3D6F - chains A and B of the 3 polymer chains in the assembly; structure by X-ray diffraction, 1.90 A resolution.

[Chain A]
Molecule: Caspase-1
Organism: Homo sapiens
Notes: EC 3.4.22.36; fragment: Caspase-1 subunit p20
UniProt: P29466 (CASP1_HUMAN); residues 120-297 here = UniProt positions 120-297
Chain sequence (179 residues; numbered 119 to 297; the number before each row is that of its first residue):
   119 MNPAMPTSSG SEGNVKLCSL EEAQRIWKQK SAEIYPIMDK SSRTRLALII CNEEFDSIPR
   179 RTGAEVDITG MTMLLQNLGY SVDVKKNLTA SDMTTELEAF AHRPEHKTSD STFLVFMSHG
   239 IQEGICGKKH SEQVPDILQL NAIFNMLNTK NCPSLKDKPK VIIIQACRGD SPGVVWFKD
Not modelled in the structure: 119-124
Construct notes: expression tag (119); engineered mutation Gln240 (Arg in P29466)
UniProt features mapped onto this chain:
  - active site: His237, Cys285
  - cross-link: Lys134 (Glycyl lysine isopeptide (Lys-Gly) (interchain with G-Cter in ubiquitin))
  - mutagenesis: Cys285 (C285A/S: Loss of protease activity. Loss of SPHK2 cleavage and release in apoptotic cells), Trp294 (W294A: Mediates autoprocessing but is unable to interact with Gasdermin-D (GSDMD) and mediate its cleavage), Asp297 (D297N: In IDL(uncl); abolished cleavage in the interdomain region; when associated with 315-N-N-316)

[Chain B]
Molecule: Caspase-1
Organism: Homo sapiens
Notes: EC 3.4.22.36; fragment: Caspase-1 subunit p10
UniProt: P29466 (CASP1_HUMAN); residues 317-404 here = UniProt positions 317-404
Chain sequence (89 residues; row label = number of the first residue in the row):
   316 MAIKKAHIEK DFIAFCSSTP DNVSWRHPTM GSVFIGRLIE HMQEYACSCD VEEIFRKVRF
   376 SFEQPDGRAQ MPTTERVTLT RCFYLFPGH
Not modelled in the structure: 316
Construct notes: expression tag (316)
UniProt features mapped onto this chain:
  - mutagenesis: Ile318 to Lys320 (Abolished ability to cleave IL18), Ile318 (I318N: Mediates autoprocessing but is unable to interact with Gasdermin-D (GSDMD) and mediate its cleavage), Lys320 (K320A: Abolishes cleavage of Gasdermin-D (GSDMD))

[Chain A / chain B interface]
Pairs across the interface - 132 pairs, chain A then chain B:
  Glu130(A) with Gly403(B)
  Asn132(A) with Gln358(B)
  Val133(A) with Gln358(B); Pro402(B), hydrophobic
  Lys134(A) with Gln358(B), hydrogen bond (backbone-backbone); Glu359(B), salt bridge; Cys362(B); Pro402(B)
  Leu135(A) with Cys362(B); Pro402(B)
  Cys136(A) with Cys362(B), hydrogen bond (side chain-backbone); Pro402(B), hydrogen bond (backbone-backbone); His404(B), hydrogen bond (backbone-side chain)
  Ser137(A) with His404(B)
  Leu138(A) with His404(B)
  Ile144(A) with Cys362(B); Tyr399(B), hydrophobic; Phe401(B), hydrophobic
  Trp145(A) with Phe401(B)
  Lys148(A) with Cys397(B); Tyr399(B)
  Ala150(A) with Arg396(B), hydrogen bond (backbone-side chain)
  Glu151(A) with Arg396(B); Cys397(B), hydrogen bond (backbone-backbone)
  Ile152(A) with Arg396(B), hydrogen bond (backbone-side chain); Cys397(B); Tyr399(B), hydrophobic
  Tyr153(A) with Asp326(B), hydrogen bond; Leu394(B); Thr395(B), hydrogen bond (side chain-backbone); Arg396(B); Cys397(B), hydrogen bond (backbone-backbone); Phe398(B), hydrophobic
  Ile155(A) with Phe401(B), hydrophobic; His404(B)
  Lys158(A) with Gly403(B), hydrogen bond (side chain-backbone); His404(B)
  Arg161(A) with His404(B), hydrogen bond (side chain-backbone)
  Arg179(A) with Arg341(B); Ser347(B)
  Thr180(A) with Arg341(B), hydrogen bond (backbone-side chain); His342(B); Pro343(B)
  Gly181(A) with Pro343(B), hydrogen bond (backbone-backbone); Gly346(B)
  Val184(A) with Thr344(B); Met345(B)
  Asp185(A) with Gly346(B); Ser347(B), hydrogen bond; Ile350(B)
  Gly188(A) with Ile354(B)
  Met189(A) with Ile350(B), hydrophobic; Ile354(B), hydrophobic
  Leu192(A) with Ile354(B), hydrophobic; Met357(B), hydrophobic
  Leu196(A) with Met357(B), hydrophobic; Leu400(B), hydrophobic
  Tyr198(A) with Phe398(B); Leu400(B)
  Ser229(A) with Phe398(B)
  Phe231(A) with Phe398(B), hydrophobic; Leu400(B), hydrophobic
  Met235(A) with Ile350(B), hydrophobic
  His237(A) with Arg341(B)
  Gln240(A) with Asp336(B), hydrogen bond
  Asn259(A) with Arg391(B), hydrogen bond
  Phe262(A) with Glu324(B); Phe327(B), hydrophobic; Ala329(B), hydrophobic; Arg391(B)
  Asn263(A) with Arg391(B)
  Leu265(A) with Phe327(B)
  Asn266(A) with Ile323(B); Phe327(B)
  Thr267(A) with His322(B), hydrogen bond (side chain-backbone); Ile323(B), hydrogen bond (backbone-backbone)
  Lys268(A) with Ile323(B)
  Lys274(A) with Ala321(B)
  Asp275(A) with Lys325(B), salt bridge; Asp326(B), hydrogen bond (backbone-side chain)
  Lys276(A) with Asp326(B)
  Pro277(A) with Asp326(B); Phe398(B), hydrophobic
  Lys278(A) with Lys325(B), hydrogen bond (side chain-backbone); Asp326(B), hydrogen bond (backbone-backbone); Phe327(B); Ile328(B), hydrogen bond (backbone-backbone)
  Val279(A) with Ile328(B); Phe370(B), hydrophobic; Phe398(B), hydrophobic
  Ile280(A) with Phe327(B), hydrophobic; Ile328(B), hydrogen bond (backbone-backbone); Ala329(B); Phe330(B), hydrogen bond (backbone-backbone)
  Ile281(A) with Phe330(B); Phe349(B), hydrophobic; Leu353(B), hydrophobic
  Ile282(A) with Phe330(B), hydrogen bond (backbone-backbone); Cys331(B); Ser332(B), hydrogen bond (backbone-backbone); Phe349(B)
  Gln283(A) with Ser332(B); Ser339(B); Trp340(B); Ser347(B); Phe349(B); Ile350(B)
  Ala284(A) with Ser332(B), hydrogen bond (backbone-side chain); Ser333(B); Ser339(B), hydrogen bond (backbone-side chain)
  Cys285(A) with Asn337(B); Val338(B), hydrophobic; Ser339(B), hydrogen bond (side chain-backbone)
  Arg286(A) with Cys331(B); Ser333(B), hydrogen bond (side chain-backbone); Thr334(B); Pro335(B); Asp336(B), hydrogen bond (backbone-backbone); Asn337(B), hydrogen bond (backbone-backbone); Thr388(B), hydrogen bond; Glu390(B), salt bridge
  Gly287(A) with Asp336(B); Asn337(B); Val338(B)
  Asp288(A) with Asp336(B), hydrogen bond (backbone-backbone); Val338(B)
  Ser289(A) with Asp336(B), hydrogen bond; Asn337(B); Val338(B), hydrogen bond (backbone-backbone)
  Pro290(A) with Ala384(B)
  Gly291(A) with Asn337(B)
  Val292(A) with Ala384(B), hydrophobic
Interface residues without a listed pair, chain A (64 interface residues in all): Glu140, Ala141, Arg163, Arg178, Leu258
Interface residues without a listed pair, chain B (54 interface residues in all): Ala361, Pro380, Thr393

[In short]
64 residues of chain A and 54 residues of chain B are in contact, with 37 hydrogen bonds and 3 salt bridges.
Among the polar pairs are Lys134(A)-Glu359(B), Asp275(A)-Lys325(B) and Arg286(A)-Glu390(B).
Here chain A is Caspase-1 and chain B is Caspase-1, both from Homo sapiens. Entry 3D6F (Crystal structure of
human caspase-1 with a naturally-occurring Arg240->Gln substitution in complex with
3-[2-(2-benzyloxycarbonylamino-3-methyl-butyrylamino)-propionylamino]-4-oxo-pentanoic acid (z-VAD-FMK)) was
determined by X-ray diffraction.
